Entry 6VI0 (electron microscopy, 3.43 A resolution); this record covers chains G and H of the 12 polymer chains in the assembly.

Chain G:
Protein: BG505 gp120
Source organism: Human immunodeficiency virus 1
UniProtKB: Q2N0S6 (Q2N0S6_9HIV1); the construct lacks a stretch of the UniProt sequence and is renumbered around it, so the offset changes along the chain: 31-141 = UniProt 30-140; 150-185 = UniProt 141-176; 189-309 = UniProt 188-308; 312-321 = UniProt 309-318; 2 more segments
Sequence (481 residues; each row starts with the number of its first residue; note: 14 numbers in that range are skipped by the numbering (no residue carries them; nothing is unmodelled there); a row labelled like 185A-185K holds insertion residues (185A, then the next letters in order)):
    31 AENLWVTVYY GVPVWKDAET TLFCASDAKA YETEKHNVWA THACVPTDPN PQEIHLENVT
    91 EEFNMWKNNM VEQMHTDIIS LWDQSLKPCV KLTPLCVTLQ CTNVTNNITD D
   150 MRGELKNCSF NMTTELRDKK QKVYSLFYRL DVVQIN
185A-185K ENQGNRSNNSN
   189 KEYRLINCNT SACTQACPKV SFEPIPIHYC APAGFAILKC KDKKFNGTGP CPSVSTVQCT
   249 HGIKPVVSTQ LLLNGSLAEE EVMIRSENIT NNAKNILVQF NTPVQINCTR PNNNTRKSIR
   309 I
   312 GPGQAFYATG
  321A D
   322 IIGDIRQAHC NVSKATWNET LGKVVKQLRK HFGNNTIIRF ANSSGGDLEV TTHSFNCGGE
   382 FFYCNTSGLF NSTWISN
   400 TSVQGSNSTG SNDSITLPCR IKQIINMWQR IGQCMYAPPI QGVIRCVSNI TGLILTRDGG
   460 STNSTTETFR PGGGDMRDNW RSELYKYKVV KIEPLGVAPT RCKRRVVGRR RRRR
Disordered / not traced: 31-32, 185A-185K, 400-409, 506-513
Disulfides: Cys54-Cys74, Cys119-Cys205, Cys126-Cys196, Cys131-Cys157, Cys201-Cys433, Cys218-Cys247, Cys228-Cys239, Cys296-Cys331, Cys378-Cys445, Cys385-Cys418
Covalent attachments: N-acetylglucosamine (NAG) linked to Asn88, Asn133, Asn156, Asn160, Asn234, Asn295, Asn301, Asn332, Asn339, Asn355, Asn363, Asn386, Asn392, Asn448; glycan linked to Asn197, Asn262, Asn276
Sequence notes: conflict Cys201 (Ile200 in Q2N0S6), Asn332 (Thr330 in Q2N0S6), Cys433 (Ala430 in Q2N0S6), Cys501 (Ala498 in Q2N0S6), Arg509 (Glu506 in Q2N0S6), Arg510 (Lys507 in Q2N0S6); expression tag (512-513)
From the paper describing this entry:
  - post-translational modification sites: Asn276

Chain H:
Protein: VRC01.23 Heavy chain
Source organism: Homo sapiens
Sequence (229 residues; each row starts with the number of its first residue; a row labelled like 76A-76G holds insertion residues (76A, then the next letters in order)):
     1 QVQLVQSGGQ MKKPGESMRI SCRASGYEFI DCTLNWIRLA PGKRPEWMGW LK
   52A P
    53 RWGAVNYARP LQGRVTMTRQ LSQD
76A-76G PDDPDWG
    77 TAFLEL
82A-82C RSL
    83 TVDDTAVYFC TRGKNCDY
100A-100D NWDF
   101 EHWGRGTPVI VSSPSTKGPS VFPLAPSSKS TSGGTAALGC LVKDYFPEPV TVSWNSGALT
   161 SGVHTFPAVL QSSGLYSLSS VVTVPSSSLG TQTYICNVNH KPSNTKVDKK VEPK
Disordered / not traced: 115-214
Disulfides: Cys22-Cys92, Cys32-Cys98

Chain G / chain H interface:
Pairs across the interface - 31 pairs, chain G then chain H:
  Thr198(G) - Gln75(H)
  Asn279(G) - Trp100B(H)  hydrogen bond
  Asn280(G) - Trp50(H)
  Asn280(G) - Trp100B(H)
  Ala281(G) - Lys52(H)  hydrogen bond (backbone-side chain)
  Lys282(G) - Asp99(H)  hydrogen bond (side chain-backbone)
  Ser365(G) - Tyr59(H)
  Gly366(G) - Val57(H)
  Gly367(G) - Trp54(H)
  Gly367(G) - Gly55(H)
  Asp368(G) - Trp54(H)  hydrogen bond (backbone-backbone)
  Asp368(G) - Arg71(H)  salt bridge
  Glu370(G) - Trp54(H)
  Val371(G) - Trp54(H)  hydrophobic
  Val371(G) - Ala56(H)  hydrophobic
  Gln428(G) - Trp54(H)
  Ile430(G) - Ser74(H)
  Ile430(G) - Gln75(H)
  Thr455(G) - Asn58(H)
  Arg456(G) - Asn58(H)  hydrogen bond (backbone-side chain)
  Asp457(G) - Asn58(H)
  Asp457(G) - Tyr59(H)
  Asp457(G) - Arg61(H)
  Asp457(G) - Gln64(H)
  Gly458(G) - Trp47(H)
  Gly458(G) - Asn58(H)  hydrogen bond (backbone-side chain)
  Gly459(G) - Pro62(H)
  Ser460(G) - Arg61(H)  hydrogen bond
  Thr465(G) - Arg61(H)  hydrogen bond (backbone-side chain)
  Arg469(G) - Gln64(H)  hydrogen bond
  Gly473(G) - Trp54(H)  hydrogen bond (backbone-side chain)
Interface residues without a listed pair, chain G (27 interface residues in all): Asn283, Met426, Trp427, Asn462, Thr467
Interface residues without a listed pair, chain H (25 interface residues in all): Ile30, Arg53, Ala60, Leu73, Asp76, Pro76A, Tyr100, Asn100A

Summary:
Chain G and chain H form an interface of 27 and 25 residues respectively, with 10 hydrogen bonds and 1 salt
bridge. Among the polar pairs are Asp368(G)-Arg71(H), Asn279(G)-Trp100B(H) and Ala281(G)-Lys52(H). Covalently
linked N-acetylglucosamine: at Asn88(G), Asn133(G), Asn156(G), Asn160(G), Asn234(G) and Asn295(G) and 8 more.
From the paper: a modification site at Asn276(G).
Chain G is BG505 gp120 (Human immunodeficiency virus 1) and chain H is VRC01.23 Heavy chain (Homo sapiens);
the structure, Cryo-EM structure of VRC01.23 in complex with HIV-1 Env BG505 DS.SOSIP, was determined by
electron microscopy.
